PDB entry 8WA1 | electron microscopy, 2.80 A resolution | chains B and H of the 23 polymer chains in the assembly

== Chain B ==
Molecule: DNA-directed RNA polymerase subunit beta
Source organism: Nicotiana tabacum
UniProtKB: P06271 (RPOB_TOBAC); residue numbers follow UniProt; this construct covers 1-1070
Chain sequence (1070 residues; row label = number of the first residue in the row):
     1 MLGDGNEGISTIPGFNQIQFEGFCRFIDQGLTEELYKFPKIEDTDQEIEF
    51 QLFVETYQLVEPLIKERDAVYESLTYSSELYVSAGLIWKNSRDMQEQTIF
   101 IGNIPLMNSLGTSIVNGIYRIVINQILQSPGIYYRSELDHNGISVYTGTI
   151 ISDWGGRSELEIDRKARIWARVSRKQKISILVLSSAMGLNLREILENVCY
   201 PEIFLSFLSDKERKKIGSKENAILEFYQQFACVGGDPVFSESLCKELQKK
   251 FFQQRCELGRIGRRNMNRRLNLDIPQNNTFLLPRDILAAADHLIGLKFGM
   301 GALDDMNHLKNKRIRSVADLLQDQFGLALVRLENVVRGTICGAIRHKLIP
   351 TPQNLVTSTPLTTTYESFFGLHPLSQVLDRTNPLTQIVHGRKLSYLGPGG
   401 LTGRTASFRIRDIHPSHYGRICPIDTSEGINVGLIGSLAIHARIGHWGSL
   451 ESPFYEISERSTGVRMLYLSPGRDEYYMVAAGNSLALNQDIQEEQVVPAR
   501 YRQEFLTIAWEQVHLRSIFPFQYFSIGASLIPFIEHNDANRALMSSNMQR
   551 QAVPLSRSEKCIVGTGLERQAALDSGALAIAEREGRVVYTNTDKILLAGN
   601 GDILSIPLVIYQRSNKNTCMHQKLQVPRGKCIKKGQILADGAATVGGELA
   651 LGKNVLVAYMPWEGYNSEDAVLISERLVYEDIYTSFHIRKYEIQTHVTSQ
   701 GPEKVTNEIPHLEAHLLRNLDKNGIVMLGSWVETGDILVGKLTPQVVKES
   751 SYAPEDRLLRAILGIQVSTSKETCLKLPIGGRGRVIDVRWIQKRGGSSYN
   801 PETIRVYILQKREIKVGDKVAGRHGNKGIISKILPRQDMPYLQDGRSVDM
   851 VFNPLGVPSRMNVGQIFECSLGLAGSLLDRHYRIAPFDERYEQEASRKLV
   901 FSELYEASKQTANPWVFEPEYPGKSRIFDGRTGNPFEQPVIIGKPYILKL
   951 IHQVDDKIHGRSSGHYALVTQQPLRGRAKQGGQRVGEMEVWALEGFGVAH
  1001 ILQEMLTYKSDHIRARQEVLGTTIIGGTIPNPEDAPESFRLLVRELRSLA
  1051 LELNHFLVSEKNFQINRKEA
Unresolved in the structure: 1-5, 209-250, 746-769, 1070
Metal / ion sites: Zn2+: Glu535, His536, Asp888, Glu889, Ser896

== Chain H ==
Molecule: Protein PLASTID TRANSCRIPTIONALLY ACTIVE 12-like
Source organism: Nicotiana tabacum
UniProtKB: A0A1S3YPU3 (A0A1S3YPU3_TOBAC); residue numbers follow UniProt; this construct covers 1-531
Chain sequence (531 residues; numbered 1 to 531; the number before each row is that of its first residue):
     1 MASVLSTSLYQDRGLRTMVSTDGFVPSFCCPYRKTLFTGTIPVSIWQFKL
    51 VSSSPFQKAPLAPCIKCENKEKDQASQGSFEQVSVERYPYHSYMDSTSGQ
   101 LEPASGARASIPGQEYWPEGTASRVRAARAPEPTGTSTGTPSYGKNPGSR
   151 RKKYKASAAASKPSEINIISDDSAESPDNLPEEPKDLSSEYVIYQPEQEE
   201 EELTGYELDKRLGRPHPFIDPKTKKKIEKPLTSEELWWNWRKPEKEQWSR
   251 WQRRRPDVETVFLKAMAETGQVKLYGDHPTLTETALYRARRHLYKKERLQ
   301 AEKEKLEKIGPIAYYSEWVQAWKKDTSREAIQKHFEETGEDENTQLIEMF
   351 CHQTDREYRIMMGTDIRIPRDPLAMRMREDQIKQIWGGDPVYPTINYIQD
   401 PDEVIDYRGPDFHEPTPNMLAYLKEHGKIISREELEKILAKEKTEEIEVA
   451 EIDEAMARAVDIGENDDEEEGSDAEVEEGDEKITRNWSVLKSNPELRKSK
   501 EKPKKKDMSLEEAVDDSENLTDFLMDFDEDE
Unresolved in the structure: 1-186, 447-531

== Chain B / chain H interface ==
Pairs across the interface - 122 pairs, chain B then chain H:
  Thr11(B) - Asp411(H)  hydrogen bond (side chain-backbone)
  Thr11(B) - Phe412(H)
  Thr11(B) - His413(H)
  Ile12(B) - His413(H)
  Gly14(B) - His413(H)
  Phe20(B) - Pro417(H)
  Phe20(B) - Met419(H)  hydrophobic
  Phe20(B) - Tyr422(H)  hydrophobic
  Phe23(B) - Met419(H)  hydrophobic
  Cys24(B) - Tyr422(H)  hydrophobic
  Ile27(B) - Leu423(H)  hydrophobic
  Gln58(B) - Ile430(H)
  Leu59(B) - Ile429(H)
  Leu59(B) - Ile430(H)  hydrogen bond (backbone-backbone)
  Val60(B) - Ile429(H)
  Val60(B) - Ile430(H)
  Glu61(B) - Lys424(H)  salt bridge
  Glu61(B) - Ile429(H)
  Glu61(B) - Ile430(H)  hydrogen bond (backbone-backbone)
  Glu61(B) - Ser431(H)
  Glu61(B) - Arg432(H)  hydrogen bond (side chain-backbone)
  Pro62(B) - Leu420(H)
  Tyr76(B) - Leu420(H)
  Leu106(B) - Ile429(H)  hydrophobic
  Met107(B) - Met419(H)
  Ser109(B) - Pro417(H)
  Ala486(B) - Trp248(H)  hydrophobic
  Asn488(B) - Glu246(H)
  Asn488(B) - Gln247(H)
  Asn488(B) - Trp248(H)
  Gln489(B) - Lys245(H)  hydrogen bond (backbone-side chain)
  Asp490(B) - Lys245(H)
  Gln495(B) - Trp248(H)
  Lys560(B) - Pro401(H)  hydrogen bond (side chain-backbone)
  Lys560(B) - Glu403(H)  hydrogen bond (side chain-backbone)
  Arg569(B) - Gln399(H)
  Arg569(B) - Ile405(H)
  Arg569(B) - Tyr407(H)
  Arg569(B) - Phe412(H)
  Gln570(B) - Phe412(H)
  Gln570(B) - His413(H)
  Leu573(B) - Tyr407(H)  hydrophobic
  Leu573(B) - His413(H)
  Asp574(B) - His413(H)  salt bridge
  Leu578(B) - Tyr407(H)
  Lys634(B) - Arg408(H)
  Lys634(B) - Pro415(H)
  Gly635(B) - Tyr407(H)
  Gln636(B) - Asp406(H)
  Gln636(B) - Arg408(H)
  Ile637(B) - Val404(H)  hydrophobic
  Ile637(B) - Ile405(H)
  Ile637(B) - Tyr407(H)  hydrophobic
  Gly646(B) - Glu403(H)
  Gly646(B) - Val404(H)
  Gly646(B) - Ile405(H)  hydrogen bond (backbone-backbone)
  Gly647(B) - Tyr407(H)  hydrogen bond (backbone-side chain)
  Glu648(B) - Gln399(H)  hydrogen bond
  Glu648(B) - Ile405(H)
  Gln843(B) - Ile368(H)
  Gln843(B) - Arg370(H)  hydrogen bond
  Asp879(B) - Pro401(H)
  Arg880(B) - Ile398(H)
  Arg880(B) - Gln399(H)
  His881(B) - Tyr397(H)
  His881(B) - Ile398(H)
  His881(B) - Gln399(H)  hydrogen bond (backbone-backbone)
  His881(B) - Pro401(H)
  Tyr882(B) - Tyr397(H)
  Tyr882(B) - Ile398(H)  hydrophobic
  Arg883(B) - Tyr397(H)  hydrogen bond (backbone-backbone)
  Arg883(B) - Gln399(H)  hydrogen bond
  Ile884(B) - Tyr397(H)
  Glu889(B) - Arg250(H)  hydrogen bond (backbone-side chain)
  Tyr891(B) - Tyr392(H)
  Tyr891(B) - Tyr397(H)
  Glu892(B) - Arg250(H)  hydrogen bond (backbone-side chain)
  Glu892(B) - Pro390(H)
  Glu892(B) - Val391(H)  hydrogen bond (side chain-backbone)
  Gln893(B) - Arg250(H)  hydrogen bond (side chain-backbone)
  Gln893(B) - Trp251(H)
  Glu894(B) - Arg255(H)  salt bridge
  Arg897(B) - Arg255(H)
  Arg897(B) - Pro256(H)
  Arg897(B) - Ile385(H)
  Arg897(B) - Trp386(H)
  Lys898(B) - Trp386(H)
  Lys898(B) - Gly387(H)
  Lys898(B) - Gly388(H)
  Lys898(B) - Asp389(H)  hydrogen bond (side chain-backbone)
  Lys898(B) - Pro390(H)
  Leu899(B) - Thr394(H)
  Leu899(B) - Tyr397(H)  hydrophobic
  Phe901(B) - Trp386(H)  hydrophobic
  Ser902(B) - Trp386(H)  hydrogen bond
  Glu903(B) - Thr394(H)
  Tyr905(B) - Glu379(H)
  Tyr905(B) - Ile382(H)  hydrophobic
  Tyr905(B) - Trp386(H)  hydrophobic
  Lys909(B) - Arg356(H)  hydrogen bond (backbone-side chain)
  Gln910(B) - Arg356(H)  hydrogen bond (backbone-side chain)
  Ala912(B) - Arg356(H)
  Ala912(B) - Arg359(H)  hydrogen bond (backbone-side chain)
  Asn913(B) - Arg359(H)
  Pro914(B) - Arg359(H)
  Pro914(B) - Ile360(H)  hydrophobic
  Phe917(B) - Ile382(H)  hydrophobic
  Phe917(B) - Trp386(H)  hydrophobic
  Glu918(B) - Arg370(H)  salt bridge
  Pro919(B) - Val258(H)
  Pro919(B) - Phe262(H)
  Pro919(B) - Ala374(H)  hydrophobic
  Glu920(B) - Val258(H)
  Glu920(B) - Arg370(H)
  Glu920(B) - Asp371(H)  hydrogen bond (side chain-backbone)
  Glu920(B) - Ala374(H)
  Pro922(B) - Val258(H)  hydrophobic
  Arg926(B) - Ile368(H)
  Phe928(B) - Arg367(H)
  Phe928(B) - Ile368(H)  hydrophobic
  Pro935(B) - Arg367(H)
  Pro935(B) - Ile368(H)  hydrophobic
Interface residues without a listed pair, chain B (81 interface residues in all): Glu7, Pro13, Asn16, Asn108, Leu485, Leu487, Ala572, Glu582, Gln625, Lys633, Ala885, Asp888, Thr911, Trp915, Gly933
Interface residues without a listed pair, chain H (62 interface residues in all): Asp257, Met362, Met377, Asp400, Glu414, Thr416, Asn418, Lys428, Leu435

== In short ==
81 residues of chain B face 62 of chain H across their interface, with 24 hydrogen bonds and 4 salt bridges.
Among the polar pairs are Glu61(B)-Lys424(H), Asp574(B)-His413(H) and Glu894(B)-Arg255(H). The Zn2+ site is
built by Glu535(B), His536(B), Asp888(B), Glu889(B) and Ser896(B).
Here chain B is DNA-directed RNA polymerase subunit beta and chain H is Protein PLASTID TRANSCRIPTIONALLY
ACTIVE 12-like, both from Nicotiana tabacum. Entry 8WA1 (The cryo-EM structure of the Nicotiana tabacum
PEP-PAP-TEC2) was determined by electron microscopy (same publication as 8W9Z and 8WA0).
